PDB entry 7N1H | electron microscopy, 4.30 A resolution (low resolution: residue-level contacts below are approximate; hydrogen-bond / salt-bridge calls are withheld) | chains D and B of the 16 polymer chains in the assembly

# Chain D (and B)
Molecule: E1 envelope glycoprotein
Source organism: Venezuelan equine encephalitis virus
Notes: chain B of this document is another copy of the same molecule, construct and numbering; everything in this record applies to it too
UniProt: A0A0C4MX98 (A0A0C4MX98_9VIRU); residues 1-442 here correspond to UniProt positions 814-1255 (UniProt number = residue number + 813)
Chain sequence (442 residues; numbered 1 to 442; the number before each row is that of its first residue):
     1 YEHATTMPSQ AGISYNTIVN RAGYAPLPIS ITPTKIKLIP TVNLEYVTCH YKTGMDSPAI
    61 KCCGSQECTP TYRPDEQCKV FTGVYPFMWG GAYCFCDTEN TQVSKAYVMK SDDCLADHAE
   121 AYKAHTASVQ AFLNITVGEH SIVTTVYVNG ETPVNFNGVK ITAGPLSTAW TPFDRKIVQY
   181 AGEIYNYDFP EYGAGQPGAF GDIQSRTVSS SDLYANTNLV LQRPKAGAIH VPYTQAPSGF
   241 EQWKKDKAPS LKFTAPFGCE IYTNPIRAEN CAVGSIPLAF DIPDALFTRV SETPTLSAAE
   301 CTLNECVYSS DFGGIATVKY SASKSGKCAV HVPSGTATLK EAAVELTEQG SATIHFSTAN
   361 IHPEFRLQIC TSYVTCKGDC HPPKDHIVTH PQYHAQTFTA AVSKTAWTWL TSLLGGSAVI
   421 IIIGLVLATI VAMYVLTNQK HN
Disulfides: Cys49-Cys114, Cys62-Cys94, Cys63-Cys96, Cys301-Cys376, Cys306-Cys380, Cys328-Cys370
Glycans and other covalent adducts: N-acetylglucosamine (NAG) linked to Asn134

# How chain D and chain B interact
Residue-residue contacts (11; chain D residue first):
  Arg21(D) - Lys384(B)
  Ala22(D) - His381(B)
  Gly23(D) - Glu305(B)
  Gly23(D) - Lys384(B)
  Tyr24(D) - Lys384(B)
  Asp284(D) - Lys384(B)
  Arg289(D) - Asp311(B)
  Val290(D) - Glu305(B)
  Ser291(D) - Glu305(B)
  Ser291(D) - Ile315(B)
  Thr295(D) - Asn304(B)

# Overview
9 residues of chain D face 6 of chain B across their interface.
Both chains are E1 envelope glycoprotein (Venezuelan equine encephalitis virus). Entry 7N1H (CryoEM structure
of Venezuelan equine encephalitis virus VLP in complex with the LDLRAD3 receptor) was determined by electron
microscopy together with 7N1I from the same study.
